PDB entry 2RIE | X-ray diffraction, 1.60 A resolution | chains B and C of the 3 polymer chains in the assembly

== Chain B (and C) ==
Protein: Pulmonary surfactant-associated protein D
Source organism: Homo sapiens
Notes: fragment: neck and carbohydrate recognition domain; chain C of this document is another copy of the same molecule, construct and numbering; everything in this record applies to it too
UniProtKB: P35247 (SFTPD_HUMAN); residues 203-355 here correspond to UniProt positions 223-375 (UniProt number = residue number + 20)
Amino-acid sequence (160 residues; each row starts with the number of its first residue):
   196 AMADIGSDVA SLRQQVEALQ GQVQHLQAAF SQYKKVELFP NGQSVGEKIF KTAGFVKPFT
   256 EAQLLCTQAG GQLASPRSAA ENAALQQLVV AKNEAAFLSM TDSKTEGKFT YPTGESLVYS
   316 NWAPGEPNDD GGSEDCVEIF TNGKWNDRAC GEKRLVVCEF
Unresolved in the structure: 196-207 (chain C: 196-210)
Sequence notes: expression tag (196-202)
Disulfide bonds: Cys261-Cys353, Cys331-Cys345
Ion coordination: Ca2+ site 1: Asp297, Glu301, Asp324, Glu329, Asp330; Ca2+ site 2: Glu301, Asp330; Ca2+ site 3: Glu321, Asn323, Glu329, Asn341, Asp342 (together with 2-deoxy-beta-L-galacto-heptopyranose)
Small-molecule neighbours: 2-deoxy-beta-L-galacto-heptopyranose (293): Glu321, Asn323, Asp325, Glu329, Asn341, Asp342, Arg343

== Chain B / chain C interface ==
Residue-residue contacts (36; chain B residue first):
  Gln210(B) - Val211(C)
  Gln210(B) - Gln215(C)  hydrogen bond
  Leu214(B) - Leu214(C)  hydrophobic
  Leu214(B) - Val218(C)  hydrophobic
  Gln217(B) - Val218(C)
  Gln217(B) - Gln219(C)
  Gln217(B) - Gln222(C)
  Leu221(B) - Leu221(C)  hydrophobic
  Ala224(B) - Phe225(C)  hydrophobic
  Phe225(B) - Phe225(C)
  Gln227(B) - Glu242(C)  hydrogen bond (side chain-backbone)
  Gln227(B) - Ile244(C)
  Gln227(B) - Phe355(C)  hydrogen bond (side chain-backbone)
  Tyr228(B) - Phe225(C)  hydrophobic
  Tyr228(B) - Tyr228(C)  hydrogen bond (backbone-side chain)
  Tyr228(B) - Lys229(C)
  Tyr228(B) - Glu232(C)
  Tyr228(B) - Leu233(C)
  Tyr228(B) - Ile244(C)
  Lys230(B) - Ala264(C)
  Lys230(B) - Gly265(C)
  Lys230(B) - Phe355(C)
  Val231(B) - Glu232(C)
  Val231(B) - Ile244(C)  hydrophobic
  Val231(B) - Lys246(C)  hydrogen bond (backbone-side chain)
  Val231(B) - Phe355(C)  hydrophobic
  Glu232(B) - Tyr228(C)
  Glu232(B) - Glu232(C)
  Glu232(B) - Lys246(C)
  Phe234(B) - Lys246(C)  hydrogen bond (backbone-side chain)
  Phe234(B) - Ala248(C)  hydrophobic
  Phe234(B) - Ala264(C)  hydrophobic
  Phe234(B) - Val351(C)  hydrophobic
  Phe234(B) - Cys353(C)  hydrophobic
  Phe234(B) - Phe355(C)  hydrophobic
  Pro235(B) - Ala248(C)  hydrophobic
Interface residues without a listed pair, chain B (15 interface residues in all): Val211, Val218
Interface residues without a listed pair, chain C (25 interface residues in all): Lys243, Thr247, Phe250, Leu260

== Summary ==
15 residues of chain B face 25 of chain C across their interface; the contacts include 6 hydrogen bonds. Polar
pairs include Gln210(B)-Gln215(C), Gln227(B)-Glu242(C) and Gln227(B)-Phe355(C). Chain B binds
2-deoxy-beta-L-galacto-heptopyranose. The Ca2+ site 1 is built by Asp297(B), Glu301(B), Asp324(B), Glu329(B)
and Asp330(B).
Chain B and chain C are both Pulmonary surfactant-associated protein D (Homo sapiens); the structure, Crystal
structure of the trimeric neck and carbohydrate recognition domain of human surfactant protein D in ..., was
determined by X-ray diffraction, deposited together with 2RIA, 2RIB, 2RIC and 2RID.
